PDB entry 7ZSA | electron microscopy, 4.00 A resolution | chains O and T of the 38 polymer chains in the assembly

Chain O:
Name: TATA-box-binding protein
Organism: Saccharomyces cerevisiae
UniProt: P13393 (TBP_YEAST); residue numbers follow UniProt; this construct covers 1-240
Sequence (247 residues; each row starts with the number of its first residue):
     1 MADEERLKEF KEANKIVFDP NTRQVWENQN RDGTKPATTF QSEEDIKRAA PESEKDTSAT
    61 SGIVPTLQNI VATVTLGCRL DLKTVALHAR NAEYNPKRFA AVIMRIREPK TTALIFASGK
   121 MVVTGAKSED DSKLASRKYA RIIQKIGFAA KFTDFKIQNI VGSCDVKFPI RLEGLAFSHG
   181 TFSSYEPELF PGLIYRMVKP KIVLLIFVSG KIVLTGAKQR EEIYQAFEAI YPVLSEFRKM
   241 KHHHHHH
Not modelled in the structure: 1-59, 241-247
Sequence notes: expression tag (241-247)

Chain T:
Molecule: Template DNA
Sequence (209 nucleotides; each row starts with the number of its first residue; numbers below 1 keep their minus sign (DA-135 is residue -135)):
  -135 ATCGATGTAT ATATCTGACA CGTGCCTGGA GACTAGGGAG TAATCCCCTT GGCGGTTAAA
   -75 ACGCGGGGGA CAGCGCGTAC GTGCGTTTAA GCGGTGCTAG AGCTGTCTAC GACCAACACA
   -15 GCGCAGAAGA GCTATGATAT TTTTATGTAT GTACAACACA CATCGGAGGT GAATCGAACG
    45 TTCCATAGCT ATTATATACA CAGCGTGCT

Chain O / chain T interface:
Contacting residue pairs (31):
  Gln68(O) - DT59(T)  sugar contact
  Gln68(O) - DA60(T)  hydrogen bond to the sugar
  Asn69(O) - DA58(T)  hydrogen bond to the base
  Asn69(O) - DT59(T)  hydrogen bond to the base
  Val71(O) - DA58(T)  base contact
  Arg98(O) - DT56(T)  salt bridge to the phosphate
  Arg98(O) - DT57(T)  salt bridge to the phosphate
  Phe99(O) - DA55(T)  base contact
  Phe99(O) - DT56(T)  sugar contact
  Ile103(O) - DT57(T)  sugar contact
  Arg105(O) - DA58(T)  salt bridge to the phosphate
  Thr112(O) - DT57(T)  sugar contact
  Thr112(O) - DA58(T)  sugar contact
  Leu114(O) - DT56(T)  base contact
  Leu114(O) - DT57(T)  base contact
  Thr124(O) - DT57(T)  base contact
  Thr124(O) - DA58(T)  hydrogen bond to the sugar
  Gly125(O) - DA58(T)  phosphate contact
  Val161(O) - DT59(T)  base contact
  Ser163(O) - DA60(T)  sugar contact
  Phe190(O) - DT61(T)  base contact
  Phe190(O) - DA62(T)  base contact
  Pro191(O) - DA62(T)  base contact
  Pro191(O) - DC63(T)  sugar contact
  Phe207(O) - DT61(T)  sugar contact
  Phe207(O) - DA62(T)  sugar contact
  Ser209(O) - DT61(T)  phosphate contact
  Ser209(O) - DA62(T)  hydrogen bond to the phosphate
  Lys211(O) - DT61(T)  salt bridge to the phosphate
  Lys211(O) - DA62(T)  phosphate contact
  Val213(O) - DA60(T)  base contact
Interface residues without a listed pair, chain O (22 interface residues in all): Glu93, Leu205, Thr215

Overview:
The interface between chain O and chain T involves 22 residues on one side and 9 on the other, with 5 hydrogen
bonds and 4 salt bridges. Polar contacts include Asn69(O)-DA58(T), Asn69(O)-DT59(T) and Gln68(O)-DA60(T).
Here chain O is TATA-box-binding protein (Saccharomyces cerevisiae) and chain T is Template DNA. Entry 7ZSA
(Yeast RNA polymerase II transcription pre-initiation complex with the +1 nucleosome and NTP (complex B)) was
determined by electron microscopy (same publication as 7ZS9 and 7ZSB).
